PDB entry 2HEW | X-ray diffraction, 1.45 A resolution | chain F

== Chain F ==
Name: Tumor necrosis factor ligand superfamily member 4
Organism: Mus musculus
Notes: fragment: extracellular domain (residues 51-198)
Reference sequence: P43488 (TNFL4_MOUSE); residue numbers follow UniProt; this construct covers 51-198
Amino-acid sequence (152 residues; each row starts with the number of its first residue):
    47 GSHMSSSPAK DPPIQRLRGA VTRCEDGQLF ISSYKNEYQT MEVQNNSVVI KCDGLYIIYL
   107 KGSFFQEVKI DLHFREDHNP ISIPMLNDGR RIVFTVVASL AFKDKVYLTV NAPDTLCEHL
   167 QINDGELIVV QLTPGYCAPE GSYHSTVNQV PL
Unresolved in the structure: 47-57, 186-198
Construct notes: cloning artifact (47-50)
Cystine bridges: C70-C163, C98-C183
Covalent attachments: N-acetylglucosamine (NAG) linked to N91
From the paper describing this entry:
  - self-association interface (contacts with another copy of this molecule): I103, T141, L178
  - conformationally variable residues (loop rearrangement): S79 to Q85

== In short ==
Covalently linked N-acetylglucosamine: at N91. From the paper: conformational variability at S79; a
self-association interface involving I103, T141 and L178.
Chain F is Tumor necrosis factor ligand superfamily member 4 (Mus musculus); the structure, The X-ray crystal
structure of murine OX40L, was determined by X-ray diffraction, deposited together with 2HEV and 2HEY.
